PDB entry 2W9S | X-ray diffraction, 1.80 A resolution | chain A

== Chain A ==
Molecule: Dihydrofolate reductase type 1 from TN4003
Organism: Staphylococcus aureus
Notes: EC 1.5.1.3
UniProt: P13955 (DYRA_STAAU); residues 0-160 here correspond to UniProt positions 1-161 (UniProt number = residue number + 1)
Amino-acid sequence (161 residues; each row starts with the number of its first residue; numbering starts at 0):
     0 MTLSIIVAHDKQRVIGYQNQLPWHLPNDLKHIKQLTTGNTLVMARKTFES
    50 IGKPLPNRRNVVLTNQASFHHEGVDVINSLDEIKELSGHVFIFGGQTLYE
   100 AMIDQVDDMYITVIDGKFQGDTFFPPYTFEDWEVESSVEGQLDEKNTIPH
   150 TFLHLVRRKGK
Unresolved in the structure: 0, 158-160
Sequence notes: engineered mutation Glu48 (Asn49 in P13955), Asp130 (Asn131 in P13955)
Swiss-Prot annotation at these positions:
  - binding site (substrate): Ile5 to Ala7, Asp27, Arg57, Thr111
  - binding site (NADP(+)): Val6, Ala7, Ile14 to Gln19, Ala43 to Thr46, Leu62 to Gln65, Phe92 to Leu97
Ligand contacts:
  - NADPH (NDP; NADPH dihydro-nicotinamide-adenine-dinucleotide phosphate): Val6, Ala7, Ile14, Gly15, Tyr16, Asn18, Gln19, Leu20, Trp22, Ala43, Arg44, Lys45, Thr46, Leu62, Thr63, Asn64, Gln65, Asn77, Ser78, Leu79, Phe92, Gly93, Gly94, Gln95, Thr96, Leu97, Tyr98, Thr121
  - trimethoprim (TOP): Ile5, Val6, Ala7, Leu20, Asp27, Leu28, Ile31, Ser49, Ile50, Leu54, Phe92, Tyr98, Thr111

== Summary ==
Ligands of chain A: NADPH and trimethoprim. Curated annotation (UniProt) lists 6 substrate-binding residues
and 22 NADP+-binding residues.
Chain A is Dihydrofolate reductase type 1 from TN4003 (Staphylococcus aureus); the structure, Staphylococcus
aureus S1:DHFR in complex with trimethoprim, was determined by X-ray diffraction together with 2W9G, 2W9H and
2W9T from the same study.
